PDB entry 6TJY | X-ray diffraction, 2.82 A resolution | chains H and J of the 6 polymer chains in the assembly

# Chain H (and J)
Molecule: Hemagglutinin HA2
Source organism: Influenza A virus (A/harbour seal/Germany/1/2014(H10N7))
Notes: chain J of this document is another copy of the same molecule, construct and numbering; everything in this record applies to it too
UniProt: A0A0A7HNL0 (A0A0A7HNL0_9INFA); residues 1-176 here correspond to UniProt positions 333-508 (UniProt number = residue number + 332)
Chain sequence (177 residues; each row starts with the number of its first residue):
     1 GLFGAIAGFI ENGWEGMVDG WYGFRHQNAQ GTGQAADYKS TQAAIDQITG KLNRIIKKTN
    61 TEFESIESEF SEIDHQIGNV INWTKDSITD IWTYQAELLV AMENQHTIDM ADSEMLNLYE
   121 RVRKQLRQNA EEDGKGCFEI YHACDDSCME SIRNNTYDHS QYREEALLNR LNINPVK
Unresolved in the structure: 173-177
Construct notes: expression tag (177)
Cystine bridges: Cys144-Cys148
Covalently attached groups: N-acetylglucosamine (NAG) linked to Asn82
Ion coordination: Ca2+: Asn79 (together with N-acetylglucosamine) (shared with 1 residue of chain A; 1 residue of chain B)

# Interface between chain H and chain J
Residue-residue contacts - 52 pairs, chain H then chain J:
  Phe3(H) with Leu2(J); Phe3(J), hydrophobic
  Thr59(H) with Asp90(J), hydrogen bond
  Thr61(H) with Asp86(J); Asp90(J), hydrogen bond
  Phe63(H) with Trp83(J); Asp86(J); Ser87(J); Asp90(J)
  Glu64(H) with Trp83(J)
  Ile66(H) with Asn79(J); Val80(J); Trp83(J), hydrophobic
  Ile73(H) with Gln76(J)
  Ile77(H) with Ile77(J), hydrophobic
  Ile81(H) with Val80(J), hydrophobic
  Thr84(H) with Thr84(J)
  Lys85(H) with Trp83(J)
  Ile88(H) with Ile88(J), hydrophobic; Ile91(J), hydrophobic
  Ile91(H) with Ile91(J), hydrophobic
  Trp92(H) with Asp90(J); Ile91(J); Tyr94(J), hydrophobic
  Gln95(H) with Tyr94(J); Gln95(J); Leu98(J)
  Leu99(H) with Tyr94(J); Leu98(J), hydrophobic
  Met102(H) with Met102(J), hydrophobic
  His106(H) with Gln105(J)
  Met110(H) with Leu2(J), hydrophobic
  Ser113(H) with Leu2(J), hydrogen bond (side chain-backbone)
  Asn117(H) with Gly1(J), hydrogen bond (side chain-backbone); Leu2(J); Phe3(J); Gly4(J)
  Arg123(H) with Glu132(J), salt bridge
  Lys124(H) with Phe9(J); Tyr119(J); Glu132(J); Gly134(J)
  Arg127(H) with Glu131(J), salt bridge; Glu132(J); Glu139(J), salt bridge; Tyr141(J), hydrogen bond
  Gln128(H) with Glu131(J); Arg170(J), hydrogen bond
  Arg163(H) with Glu131(J), salt bridge; Tyr141(J); Arg170(J), hydrogen bond (side chain-backbone)
  Leu167(H) with Arg170(J)
Also at the interface, not in a pair above, chain H (31 interface residues in all): Arg54, Glu62, Asp109, Leu171
Also at the interface, not in a pair above, chain J (32 interface residues in all): Ala101, Asp109, Asp133, Leu171

# Overview
The interface between chain H and chain J involves 31 residues on one side and 32 on the other; the contacts
include 7 hydrogen bonds and 4 salt bridges. Among the polar pairs are Arg123(H)-Glu132(J),
Arg127(H)-Glu131(J) and Arg127(H)-Glu139(J). Covalently linked N-acetylglucosamine: at Asn82(H).
Both chains are Hemagglutinin HA2 (Influenza A virus (A/harbour seal/Germany/1/2014(H10N7))). Entry 6TJY
(Crystal structure of haemagglutinin from (A/seal/Germany/1/2014) seal H10N7 influenza virus) was determined
by X-ray diffraction, deposited together with 6TJW, 6TVA, 6TVB, 6TVC, 6TVD, 6TVF and 9 further entries.
